7VHZ - chain A; structure by X-ray diffraction, 2.00 A resolution.

== Chain A ==
Molecule: Histone acetyltransferase p300
Organism: Homo sapiens
Notes: EC 2.3.1.48; fragment: -linker-
UniProtKB: Q09472 (EP300_HUMAN); numbering as in UniProt; present here: 1159-1519, 1581-1666
Amino-acid sequence (454 residues; row label = number of the first residue in the row; note: 56 numbers in that range are skipped by the numbering (no residue carries them; nothing is unmodelled there)):
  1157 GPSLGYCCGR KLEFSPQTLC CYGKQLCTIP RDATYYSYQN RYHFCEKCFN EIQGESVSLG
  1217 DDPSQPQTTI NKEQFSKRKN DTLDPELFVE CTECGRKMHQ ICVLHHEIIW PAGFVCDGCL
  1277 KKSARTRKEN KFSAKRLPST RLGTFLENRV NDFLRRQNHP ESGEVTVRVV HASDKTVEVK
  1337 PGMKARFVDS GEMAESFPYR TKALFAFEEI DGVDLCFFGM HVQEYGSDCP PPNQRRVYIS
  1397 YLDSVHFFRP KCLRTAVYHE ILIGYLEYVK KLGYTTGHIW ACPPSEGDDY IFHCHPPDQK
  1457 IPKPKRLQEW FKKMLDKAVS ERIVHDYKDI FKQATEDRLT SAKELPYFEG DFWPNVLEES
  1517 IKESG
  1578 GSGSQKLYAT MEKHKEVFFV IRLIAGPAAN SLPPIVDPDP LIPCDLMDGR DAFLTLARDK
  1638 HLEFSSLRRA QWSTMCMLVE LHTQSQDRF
Disordered / not traced: 1157-1161, 1217-1222, 1665-1666
Construct notes: expression tag (1157-1158); engineered mutation F1467 (Tyr in Q09472); linker (1520-1521, 1578-1580)
Bound ions: Zn2+ site 1: C1163, C1164, H1255, C1258; Zn2+ site 2: C1177, C1183, C1201, C1204; Zn2+ site 3: C1247, C1250, C1272, C1275
Residues lining bound ligands: 6TI ((2R)-N-(2H-indazol-4-yl)-1-[1-(4-methoxyphenyl)cyclopentyl]carbonyl-pyrrolidine-2-carboxamide): F1374, L1398, D1399, S1400, Y1414, P1440, G1443, D1444, D1445, Y1446, H1451, Q1455, K1456, I1457, P1458, R1462, L1463, W1466

== In short ==
Bound to chain A: compound 6TI. The Zn2+ site 1 is built by C1163, C1164, H1255 and C1258. The Zn2+ site 2 is
built by C1177, C1183, C1201 and C1204.
Chain A is Histone acetyltransferase p300 (Homo sapiens); the structure, Crystal structure of EP300 HAT domain
in complex with compound 7, was determined by X-ray diffraction, deposited together with 7VHY and 7VI0.
